Entry 9C0S (electron microscopy, 3.20 A resolution); this record covers chains A and E of the 5 polymer chains in the assembly.

Chain A:
Name: Acetyl-CoA decarbonylase/synthase complex subunit alpha 2
Source organism: Methanosarcina thermophila
Notes: EC 1.2.7.4
UniProtKB: Q9C4Z4 (ACDA2_METTE); numbering as in UniProt (aligned over 1-803)
Chain sequence (803 residues; row label = number of the first residue in the row):
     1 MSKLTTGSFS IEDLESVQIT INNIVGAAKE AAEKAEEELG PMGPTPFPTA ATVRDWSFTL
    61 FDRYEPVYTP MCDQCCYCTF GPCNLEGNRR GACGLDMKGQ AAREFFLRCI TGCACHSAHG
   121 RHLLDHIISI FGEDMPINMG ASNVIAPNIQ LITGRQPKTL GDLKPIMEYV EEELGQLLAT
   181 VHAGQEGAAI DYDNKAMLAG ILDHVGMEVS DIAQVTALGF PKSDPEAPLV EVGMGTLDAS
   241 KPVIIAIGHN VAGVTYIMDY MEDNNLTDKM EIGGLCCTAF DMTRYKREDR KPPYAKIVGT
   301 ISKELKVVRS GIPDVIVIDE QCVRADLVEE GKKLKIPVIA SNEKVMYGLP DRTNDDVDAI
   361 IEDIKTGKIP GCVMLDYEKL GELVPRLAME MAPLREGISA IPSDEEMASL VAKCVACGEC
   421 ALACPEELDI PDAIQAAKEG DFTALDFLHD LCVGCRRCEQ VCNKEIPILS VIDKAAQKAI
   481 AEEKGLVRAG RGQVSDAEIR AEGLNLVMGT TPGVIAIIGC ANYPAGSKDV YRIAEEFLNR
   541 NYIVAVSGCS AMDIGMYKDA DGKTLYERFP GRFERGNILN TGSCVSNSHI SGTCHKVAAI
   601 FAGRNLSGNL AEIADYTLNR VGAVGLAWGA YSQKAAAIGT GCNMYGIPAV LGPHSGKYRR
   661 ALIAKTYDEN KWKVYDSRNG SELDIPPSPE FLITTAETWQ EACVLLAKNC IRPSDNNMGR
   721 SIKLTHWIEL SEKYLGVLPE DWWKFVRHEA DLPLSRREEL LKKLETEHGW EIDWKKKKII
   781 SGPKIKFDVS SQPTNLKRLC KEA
Disordered / not traced: 1-39, 802-803
Bound ions: 3Fe-4S cluster Fe: Cys72 (shared with 2 residues of chain B); 4Fe-4S cluster Fe site 1: Cys72 (shared with 2 residues of chain B); 4Fe-4S cluster Fe site 2: Cys75, Cys78, Cys83, Cys93; Fe(3)-Ni(1)-S(4) cluster Fe: His249, Cys277, Cys322, Cys520, Cys549, Cys584; 4Fe-4S cluster Fe site 3: Cys414, Cys417, Cys420, Cys462; 4Fe-4S cluster Fe site 4: Cys424, Cys452, Cys455, Cys458
Ligand contacts:
  - carbon monoxide (CMO): Gly503, Leu504, Val507, Phe601
  - 3Fe-4S cluster / 4Fe-4S cluster: Cys72, Gln74, Cys75, Cys76, Glu104
  - Fe(3)-Ni(1)-S(4) cluster (RQM): His249, Cys276, Cys277, Ile301, Cys322, Gly519, Cys520, Gly548, Cys549, Cys584, Tyr631, Ser632, Lys634
  - 4Fe-4S cluster (SF4), molecule 1: Cys75, Tyr77, Cys78, Phe80, Gly81, Cys83, Leu85, Gly91, Ala92, Cys93, Arg103, Ala183
  - 4Fe-4S cluster (SF4), molecule 2: Cys414, Val415, Ala416, Cys417, Gly418, Glu419, Cys420, Pro431, Val461, Cys462, Asn463, Lys464, Ile466, Ile468
  - 4Fe-4S cluster (SF4), molecule 3: Ala423, Cys424, Pro425, Glu426, Leu428, Ile430, Cys452, Val453, Gly454, Cys455, Arg456, Arg457, Cys458, Leu469, Ile472
From the paper describing this entry:
  - binding site for carbon monoxide: Leu504, Val507, Phe601

Chain E:
Name: Acetyl-CoA decarbonylase/synthase complex subunit beta 2
Source organism: Methanosarcina thermophila
Notes: EC 2.3.1.169
UniProtKB: Q9V2Z4 (ACDB2_METTE); numbering as in UniProt (aligned over 1-472)
Chain sequence (472 residues; row label = number of the first residue in the row):
     1 MSEFPFEISP MFEGERVRKE GMFVELGGPK SLGLELVRAK PMDEIEDGKV TIVGPDLKDM
    61 EEGKTYPWAM IFHVGGELVE PDLESVIERR VHDFINYCQG IMHLNQRYDV WMRISKDTAA
   121 KMDSFEPFGK AVMMLFKTEL PFIEKMQVTF YTDQAEVEKQ MAEAMEIFKA RDARTKDLHD
   181 EDVDVFYGCT LCQSFAPTNV CVVSPDRVSL CGAINWFDGR AAAKVDPEGP QFAIEKGELL
   241 DAKTGEYSGV NEVAKKLSSG EFDKIKLHSF FDAPHTSCGC FEVVGFYIPE VDGIGWVNRE
   301 YQGMAPNGLG FSTMAGQTGG GKQIVGFLGI GINYFYSPKF IQADGGWNRV VWLPSMLKEK
   361 IDEAIPDDMK DKIATEKDVT DIESLKTFLK EKNHPVVANW AAEAEEEEEE EEEEEEVAAE
   421 AAPMMMPAAG FQMPAMPAMP MMSGGAGGIK LTFKNAKITI DRMIISEKKE KK
Disordered / not traced: 1-4, 402-472
Curated features (UniProtKB/Swiss-Prot):
  - binding site ([Ni-Fe-S] cluster): Cys189, Cys192, Cys278, Cys280
Bound ions: 4Fe-4S cluster Fe: Cys189, Cys192, Cys201, Cys211; Ni2+ site 1: Cys192, Cys278, Cys280; Ni2+ site 2: Cys278, Gly279, Cys280
Ligand contacts:
  - carbon monoxide (CMO): Cys192, Cys278, Cys280
  - 4Fe-4S cluster (SF4): Cys189, Thr190, Leu191, Cys192, Cys201, Ser209, Leu210, Cys211, Ile214, Cys278, Cys280
From the paper describing this entry:
  - Ni2+ coordination: Cys278, Gly279, Cys280

Chain A / chain E interface:
Pairs across the interface (54; chain A residue first):
  Ala141(A) - Ser312(E)
  Asn143(A) - Thr313(E)
  Asn143(A) - Gly316(E)
  Asp496(A) - Ser312(E)
  Arg500(A) - Gly279(E)  hydrogen bond (side chain-backbone)
  Arg500(A) - Phe281(E)
  Arg500(A) - Phe311(E)
  Arg500(A) - Ala315(E)  hydrogen bond (side chain-backbone)
  Arg500(A) - Gly316(E)
  Ala501(A) - Arg299(E)
  Leu504(A) - Cys211(E)  hydrophobic
  Val507(A) - Phe195(E)  hydrophobic
  Asn539(A) - Met11(E)
  Arg540(A) - Met11(E)
  Asn541(A) - Pro10(E)
  Val597(A) - Phe195(E)  hydrophobic
  Ile600(A) - Cys278(E)
  Ile600(A) - Gly320(E)
  Phe601(A) - Phe195(E)
  Phe601(A) - Ala196(E)
  Phe601(A) - Cys278(E)
  Phe601(A) - Gly279(E)
  Phe601(A) - Gly320(E)
  Ala602(A) - Phe195(E)
  Ala602(A) - Gly320(E)
  Gly603(A) - Gly320(E)
  Gly603(A) - Lys322(E)
  Arg604(A) - Pro197(E)
  Tyr616(A) - Phe195(E)  hydrogen bond (side chain-backbone)
  Arg620(A) - Gln193(E)  hydrogen bond (side chain-backbone)
  Arg620(A) - Ser194(E)  hydrogen bond (side chain-backbone)
  Arg620(A) - Phe195(E)
  Arg620(A) - Pro197(E)
  Arg678(A) - Ser259(E)
  Ser714(A) - Ser194(E)  hydrogen bond (backbone-side chain)
  Asp715(A) - Ser194(E)
  Asn716(A) - Leu191(E)
  Asn716(A) - Ser194(E)  hydrogen bond (backbone-side chain)
  Ile722(A) - Pro10(E)  hydrophobic
  Thr725(A) - Pro10(E)
  Glu729(A) - Ser9(E)  hydrogen bond
  Glu729(A) - Pro10(E)
  His748(A) - Asp226(E)  salt bridge
  Leu754(A) - Thr138(E)
  Leu754(A) - Glu139(E)
  Ser755(A) - Ile8(E)  hydrogen bond (side chain-backbone)
  Arg757(A) - Thr138(E)
  Val789(A) - Thr190(E)
  Val789(A) - Gln193(E)
  Ser790(A) - Gln193(E)  hydrogen bond
  Gln792(A) - Pro197(E)
  Gln792(A) - Thr198(E)
  Gln792(A) - Ser259(E)
  Lys801(A) - Ser259(E)  hydrogen bond (side chain-backbone)
Interface residues without a listed pair, chain A (43 interface residues in all): Ser142, Ala497, Met508, Val621, Asn717, Met718, His726, Glu749, Lys776, Phe787
Interface residues without a listed pair, chain E (40 interface residues in all): Glu13, Phe94, Tyr97, Leu135, Pro141, Cys192, Ala213, Pro230, Gln231, Leu257, Cys280, Gly321
The authors on this interface:
  - pairs named by the authors: Arg500(A)-Gly279(E) (hydrogen bond)

Summary:
43 residues of chain A and 40 residues of chain E are in contact, with 11 hydrogen bonds and 1 salt bridge.
Polar contacts include His748(A)-Asp226(E), Arg500(A)-Gly279(E) and Arg500(A)-Ala315(E). The authors report a
hydrogen bond between Arg500(A) and Gly279(E). The paper reports a binding site for carbon monoxide at
Leu504(A), Val507(A) and Phe601(A); Ni2+ coordination by Cys278(E), Gly279(E) and Cys280(E).
Here chain A is Acetyl-CoA decarbonylase/synthase complex subunit alpha 2 and chain E is Acetyl-CoA
decarbonylase/synthase complex subunit beta 2, both from Methanosarcina thermophila. Entry 9C0S (Carbon
monoxide dehydrogenase/acetyl-CoA synthase (CODH/ACS) pentamer from Methanosarcina thermophila) was determined
by electron microscopy, deposited together with 9C0Q, 9C0R and 9C0T.
